4AHP - chains A and D of the 4 polymer chains in the assembly; structure by X-ray diffraction, 2.10 A resolution.

Chain A (and D):
Name: N-acetylneuraminate lyase
From: Staphylococcus aureus SUBSP. aureus nctc 8325
Notes: EC 4.1.3.3; chain D of this document is another copy of the same molecule, construct and numbering; everything in this record applies to it too
UniProt: Q2G160 (NANA_STAA8); residue numbers follow UniProt; this construct covers 2-293
Chain sequence (298 residues; row label = number of the first residue in the row; numbers below 1 keep their minus sign (His-4 is residue -4)):
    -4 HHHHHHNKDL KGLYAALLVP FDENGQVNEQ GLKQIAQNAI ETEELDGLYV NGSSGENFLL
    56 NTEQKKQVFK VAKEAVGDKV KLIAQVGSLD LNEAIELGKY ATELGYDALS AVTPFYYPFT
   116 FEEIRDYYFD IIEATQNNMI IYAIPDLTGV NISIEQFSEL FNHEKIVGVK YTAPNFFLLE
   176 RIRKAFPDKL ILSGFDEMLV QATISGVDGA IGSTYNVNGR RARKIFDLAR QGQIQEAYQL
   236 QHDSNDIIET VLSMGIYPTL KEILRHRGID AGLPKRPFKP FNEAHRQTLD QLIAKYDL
Not modelled in the structure: -4 to 0, 138-146 (chain D: -4 to 2, 139-146)
Construct notes: expression tag (-4 to 1)
Swiss-Prot annotation at these positions:
  - active site: Tyr137 (Proton donor), Lys165 (Schiff-base intermediate with substrate)
  - binding site (aceneuramate): Ser48, Ser49, Gly189, Asp191, Glu192, Ser208, Tyr252
  - mutagenesis: Lys165 (K165C: 3125-fold decrease in catalytic activity, and 3-fold increase in substrate affinity), Glu192 (E192N: Increases reaction with fluoropyruvate and the alternative substrate (2R,3S)-2,3-dihydroxy-4-oxo-N,N-dipropylbutanamide (DHOB))
What the authors report for this chain:
  - catalytic residues: Lys165 (citing earlier work)
  - mutagenesis - K165C (720-fold): decreased catalytic activity on Neu5Ac

Interface between chain A and chain D:
Contacting residue pairs (62):
  Asn19(A) - Asn87(D)  hydrogen bond (backbone-side chain)
  Gln21(A) - Asn87(D)
  Ser48(A) - Tyr111(D)  hydrogen bond
  Ser48(A) - Tyr112(D)  hydrogen bond (backbone-side chain)
  Glu51(A) - Tyr112(D)
  Asn52(A) - Tyr112(D)
  Phe53(A) - Leu84(D)
  Phe53(A) - Tyr111(D)
  Phe53(A) - Tyr112(D)
  Leu54(A) - Leu84(D)
  Leu54(A) - Asp85(D)
  Leu54(A) - Tyr112(D)  hydrophobic
  Leu55(A) - Asp85(D)
  Asn56(A) - Asp85(D)
  Leu84(A) - Phe53(D)
  Leu84(A) - Leu54(D)
  Asp85(A) - Leu54(D)
  Asp85(A) - Leu55(D)
  Asp85(A) - Asn56(D)
  Asp85(A) - Lys270(D)  salt bridge
  Leu86(A) - Arg271(D)
  Asn87(A) - Asn19(D)  hydrogen bond (side chain-backbone)
  Asn87(A) - Gln21(D)
  Asn87(A) - Lys270(D)
  Val107(A) - Tyr111(D)
  Phe110(A) - Phe110(D)  hydrophobic
  Phe110(A) - Tyr111(D)  hydrophobic
  Tyr111(A) - Ser48(D)
  Tyr111(A) - Phe53(D)  hydrophobic
  Tyr111(A) - Val107(D)
  Tyr111(A) - Phe110(D)  hydrophobic
  Tyr112(A) - Ser48(D)  hydrogen bond (side chain-backbone)
  Tyr112(A) - Glu51(D)
  Tyr112(A) - Asn52(D)
  Tyr112(A) - Phe53(D)
  Tyr112(A) - Leu54(D)  hydrophobic
  Tyr112(A) - Tyr252(D)
  Tyr112(A) - Phe273(D)  hydrophobic
  Phe114(A) - Pro272(D)  hydrophobic
  Phe114(A) - Phe273(D)  hydrophobic
  Glu117(A) - Lys274(D)
  Glu118(A) - Pro272(D)
  Glu118(A) - Phe273(D)
  Glu118(A) - Lys274(D)  hydrogen bond (side chain-backbone)
  Asp121(A) - Lys274(D)  salt bridge
  Tyr122(A) - Pro272(D)  hydrophobic
  Asp125(A) - Arg271(D)  salt bridge
  Tyr252(A) - Tyr112(D)
  Lys270(A) - Asp85(D)  salt bridge
  Lys270(A) - Asn87(D)
  Arg271(A) - Leu86(D)
  Arg271(A) - Asp125(D)  salt bridge
  Pro272(A) - Leu84(D)
  Pro272(A) - Phe114(D)  hydrophobic
  Pro272(A) - Glu118(D)
  Pro272(A) - Tyr122(D)  hydrophobic
  Phe273(A) - Tyr112(D)  hydrophobic
  Phe273(A) - Phe114(D)  hydrophobic
  Phe273(A) - Glu118(D)
  Lys274(A) - Glu117(D)
  Lys274(A) - Glu118(D)  hydrogen bond (backbone-side chain)
  Lys274(A) - Asp121(D)  salt bridge
Interface residues without a listed pair, chain A (31 interface residues in all): Gly20, Gly47
Interface residues without a listed pair, chain D (30 interface residues in all): Gly20

In short:
The interface between chain A and chain D involves 31 residues on one side and 30 on the other; the contacts
include 7 hydrogen bonds and 6 salt bridges. Polar contacts include Asp85(A)-Lys270(D), Asp121(A)-Lys274(D)
and Asp125(A)-Arg271(D). The paper reports the catalytic residue Lys165(A); K165C of chain A reduces catalytic
activity on Neu5Ac.
Chain A and chain D are both N-acetylneuraminate lyase (Staphylococcus aureus SUBSP. aureus nctc 8325); the
structure, Crystal Structure of Wild Type N-acetylneuraminic acid lyase from Staphylococcus aureus, was
determined by X-ray diffraction, deposited together with 4AH7, 4AHO, 4AHQ and 4AMA.
